Entry 7UT9 (electron microscopy, 2.44 A resolution); this record covers chains B and E of the 6 polymer chains in the assembly.

[Chain B]
Name: Nitrogenase molybdenum-iron protein beta chain
From: Azotobacter vinelandii DJ
Notes: EC 1.18.6.1
UniProtKB: C1DGZ8 (C1DGZ8_AZOVD); numbering as in UniProt (aligned over 1-523)
Chain sequence (523 residues; row label = number of the first residue in the row):
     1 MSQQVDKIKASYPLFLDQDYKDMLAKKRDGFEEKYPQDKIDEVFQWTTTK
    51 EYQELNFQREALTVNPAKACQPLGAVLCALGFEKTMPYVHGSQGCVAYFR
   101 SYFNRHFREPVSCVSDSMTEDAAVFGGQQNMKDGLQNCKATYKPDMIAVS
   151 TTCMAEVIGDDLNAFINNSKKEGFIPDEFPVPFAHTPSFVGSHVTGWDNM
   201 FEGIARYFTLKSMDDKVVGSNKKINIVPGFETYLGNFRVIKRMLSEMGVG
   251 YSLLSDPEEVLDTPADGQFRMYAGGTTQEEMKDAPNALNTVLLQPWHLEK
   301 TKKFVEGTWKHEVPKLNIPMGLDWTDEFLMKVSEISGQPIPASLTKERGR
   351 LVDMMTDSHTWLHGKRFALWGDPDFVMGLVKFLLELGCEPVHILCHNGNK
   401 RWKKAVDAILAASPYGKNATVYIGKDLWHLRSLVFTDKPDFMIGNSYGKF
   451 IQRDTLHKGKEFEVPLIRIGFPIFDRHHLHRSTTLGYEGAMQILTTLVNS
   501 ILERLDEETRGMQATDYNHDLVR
Unresolved in the structure: 1
Ion coordination: fe(8)-S(7) cluster Fe: Cys70, Cys95, Cys153 (shared with 3 residues of chain A); Fe ion site 1: Arg108, Glu109 (shared with 2 residues of chain D); Fe ion site 2: Asp353, Asp357 (shared with 2 residues of chain D)
Small-molecule neighbours: fe(8)-S(7) cluster (CLF): Cys70, Pro72, Ser92, Gly94, Cys95, Tyr98, Phe99, Thr152, Cys153, Ser188

[Chain E]
Name: Nitrogenase iron protein gamma chain
From: Azotobacter vinelandii DJ
Notes: EC 1.18.6.1
UniProtKB: C1DGZ6 (C1DGZ6_AZOVD); residues 0-289 here correspond to UniProt positions 1-290 (UniProt number = residue number + 1)
Chain sequence (290 residues; numbered 0 to 289; the number before each row is that of its first residue; numbering starts at 0):
     0 MAMRQCAIYGKGGIGKSTTTQNLVAALAEMGKKVMIVGCDPKADSTRLIL
    50 HSKAQNTIMEMAAEAGTVEDLELEDVLKAGYGGVKCVESGGPEPGVGCAG
   100 RGVITAINFLEEEGAYEDDLDFVFYDVLGDVVCGGFAMPIRENKAQEIYI
   150 VCSGEMMAMYAANNISKGIVKYANSGSVRLGGLICNSRNTDREDELIIAL
   200 ANKLGTQMIHFVPRDNVVQRAEIRRMTVIEYDPKAKQADEYRALARKVVD
   250 NKLLVIPNPITMDELEELLMEFGIMEVEDESIVGKTAEEV
Unresolved in the structure: 0-1, 273-289
Ion coordination: Mg2+: Ser16, Asp39 (together with ADP); 4Fe-4S cluster Fe: Cys97, Cys132 (shared with 2 residues of chain F)
Small-molecule neighbours:
  - ADP (adenosine-5'-diphosphate): Lys10, Gly11, Gly12, Ile13, Gly14, Lys15, Ser16, Thr17, Thr18, Asn185, Val211, Pro212, Arg213, Asp214, Val217, Gln236, Tyr240
  - 4Fe-4S cluster (SF4): Gly96, Cys97, Ala98, Gly99, Val131, Cys132

[How chain B and chain E interact]
Pairs across the interface - 19 pairs, chain B then chain E:
  Glu120(B) with Arg100(E), salt bridge; Thr104(E), hydrogen bond
  Asp121(B) with Ala62(E)
  Ala123(B) with Gly96(E); Cys97(E)
  Val124(B) with Met58(E), hydrophobic; Pro91(E); Gly96(E); Cys97(E), hydrogen bond (backbone-backbone); Arg100(E); Gly101(E)
  Phe125(B) with Met58(E), hydrophobic; Glu59(E); Gly90(E); Pro91(E), hydrophobic; Val95(E)
  Gly126(B) with Gly96(E)
  Ile158(B) with Gly96(E); Cys97(E), hydrophobic
Interface residues without a listed pair, chain B (8 interface residues in all): Phe165
Interface residues without a listed pair, chain E (12 interface residues in all): Gly65

[In short]
8 residues of chain B face 12 of chain E across their interface, with 2 hydrogen bonds and 1 salt bridge.
Polar pairs include Glu120(B)-Arg100(E), Glu120(B)-Thr104(E) and Val124(B)-Cys97(E). Chain B binds fe(8)-S(7)
cluster. Chain E binds ADP and 4Fe-4S cluster.
Here chain B is Nitrogenase molybdenum-iron protein beta chain and chain E is Nitrogenase iron protein gamma
chain, both from Azotobacter vinelandii DJ. Entry 7UT9 (CryoEM structure of Azotobacter vinelandii nitrogenase
complex (1:1 FeP:MoFeP, ADP/ATP-bound) during catalytic N2 reduction) was determined by electron microscopy
together with 7UT6, 7UT7, 7UT8, 7UTA and 8DPN from the same study.
